Entry 8X2Z (electron microscopy, 3.90 A resolution); this record covers chains H and J of the 14 polymer chains in the assembly.

[Chain H]
Molecule: Histone H2B
Source organism: Saccharomyces cerevisiae
UniProtKB: A0A6A5PZQ7 (A0A6A5PZQ7_YEASX); residues 0-130 here correspond to UniProt positions 1-131 (UniProt number = residue number + 1)
Sequence (131 residues; each row starts with the number of its first residue; numbering starts at 0):
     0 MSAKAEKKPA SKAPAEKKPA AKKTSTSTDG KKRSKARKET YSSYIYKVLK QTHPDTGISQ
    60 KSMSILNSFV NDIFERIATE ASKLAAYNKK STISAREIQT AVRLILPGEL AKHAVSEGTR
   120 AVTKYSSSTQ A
Disordered / not traced: 0-34, 129-130

[Chain J]
Molecule: 146-nt DNA strand
Source organism: Saccharomyces cerevisiae
Sequence (146 nucleotides; row label = number of the first residue in the row):
   147 ATCAATATCC ACCTGCAGAT TCTACCAAAA GTGTATTTGG AAACTGCTCC ATCAAAAGGC
   207 ATGTTCAGCG GAATTCCGCT GAACATGCCT TTTGATGGAG CAGTTTCCAA ATACACTTTT
   267 GGTAGAATCT GCAGGTGGAT ATTGAT

[Interface between chain H and chain J]
Contacting residue pairs (14):
  Ala35(H) with DG249(J), phosphate contact
  Tyr45(H) with DT166(J), hydrogen bond to the phosphate; DT167(J), hydrogen bond to the phosphate
  Gly56(H) with DT166(J), phosphate contact
  Ile57(H) with DA165(J), sugar contact; DT166(J), hydrogen bond to the phosphate
  Ser58(H) with DA165(J), sugar contact
  Gln59(H) with DA165(J), phosphate contact
  Lys89(H) with DG186(J), salt bridge to the phosphate; DA187(J), phosphate contact
  Ser90(H) with DG185(J), hydrogen bond to the phosphate; DG186(J), hydrogen bond to the phosphate
  Thr91(H) with DG185(J), phosphate contact; DG186(J), hydrogen bond to the phosphate
Interface residues without a listed pair, chain H (10 interface residues in all): Lys88

[Summary]
Chain H and chain J form an interface of 10 and 7 residues respectively; the contacts include 6 hydrogen bonds
and 1 salt bridge. Among the polar pairs are Tyr45(H)-DT166(J), Tyr45(H)-DT167(J) and Ile57(H)-DT166(J).
Here chain H is Histone H2B and chain J is a 146-nt DNA strand, both from Saccharomyces cerevisiae. Entry 8X2Z
(The class2 of piccolo NuA4 bound to the H2A.Z nucleosome complex at harboring state) was determined by
electron microscopy (same publication as 8X2X, 8X2Y, 8X30, 8X31 and 8X32).
